PDB entry 7KER | X-ray diffraction, 1.93 A resolution | chain A

[Chain A]
Name: Beta-lactamase
Source organism: Clostridioides difficile
Notes: EC 3.5.2.6
UniProt: A0A160YKM3 (A0A160YKM3_CLODI); residue numbers follow UniProt; this construct covers 1-312
Chain sequence (312 residues; each row starts with the number of its first residue):
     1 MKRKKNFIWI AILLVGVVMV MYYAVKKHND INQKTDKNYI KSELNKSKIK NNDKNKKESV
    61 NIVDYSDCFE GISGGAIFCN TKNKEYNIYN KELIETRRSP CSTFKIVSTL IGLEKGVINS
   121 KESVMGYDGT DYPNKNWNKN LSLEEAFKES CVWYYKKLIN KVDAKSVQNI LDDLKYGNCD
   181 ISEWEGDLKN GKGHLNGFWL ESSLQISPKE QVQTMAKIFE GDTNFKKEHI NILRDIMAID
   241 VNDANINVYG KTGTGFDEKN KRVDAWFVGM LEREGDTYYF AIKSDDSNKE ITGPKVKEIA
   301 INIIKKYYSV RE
Unresolved in the structure: 1-58, 310-312
Sequence notes: engineered mutation Ala238 (Lys in A0A160YKM3), Ala244 (Lys in A0A160YKM3)
Modified positions: Lys105 (lysine nz-carboxylic acid; KCX)
Covalently attached groups: NXL104, bound form (NXL) linked to Ser102
Small-molecule neighbours:
  - Avibactam (FYG; (2S,5R)-7-oxo-6-(sulfooxy)-1,6-diazabicyclo[3.2.1]octane-2-carboxamide): Ile239, Asp240, Val241, Asn242, Lys297, Ile301, Lys305
  - NXL104, bound form (NXL; (2S,5R)-1-formyl-5-[(sulfooxy)amino]piperidine-2-carboxamide): Cys101, Lys105, Trp137, Ser150, Val152, Asn190, Lys192, Leu200, Glu201, Lys251, Thr252, Gly253, Thr254, Gly255, Gly293, Pro294

[Summary]
Chain A binds Avibactam. Covalently linked NXL104, bound form: at Ser102.
Chain A is Beta-lactamase (Clostridioides difficile); the structure, avibactam-CDD-1 45 minute complex, was
determined by X-ray diffraction together with 7KEP and 7KEQ from the same study.
